Entry 6ZO2 (X-ray diffraction, 1.65 A resolution); this record covers chains AAA and CCC of the 3 polymer chains in the assembly.

[Chain AAA]
Protein: Urease subunit gamma
Organism: Sporosarcina pasteurii
Notes: EC 3.5.1.5
UniProtKB: A0A0H3YGY5 (A0A0H3YGY5_SPOPA); numbering as in UniProt (aligned over 1-100)
Sequence (100 residues; row label = number of the first residue in the row):
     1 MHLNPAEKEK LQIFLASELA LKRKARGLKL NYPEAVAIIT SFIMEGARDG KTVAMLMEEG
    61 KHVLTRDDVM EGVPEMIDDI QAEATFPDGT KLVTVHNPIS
Modified / non-standard residues: Met1 (N-carboxymethionine; CXM)

[Chain CCC]
Protein: Urease subunit alpha
Organism: Sporosarcina pasteurii
Notes: EC 3.5.1.5
UniProtKB: A0A0H3YL32 (A0A0H3YL32_SPOPA); numbering as in UniProt (aligned over 1-570)
Sequence (570 residues; numbered 1 to 570; the number before each row is that of its first residue):
     1 MKINRQQYAE SYGPTVGDQV RLADTDLWIE VEKDYTTYGD EANFGGGKVL REGMGENGTY
    61 TRTENVLDLL LTNALILDYT GIYKADIGVK DGYIVGIGKG GNPDIMDGVT PNMIVGTATE
   121 VIAAEGKIVT AGGIDTHVHF INPDQVDVAL ANGITTLFGG GTGPAEGSKA TTVTPGPWNI
   181 EKMLKSTEGL PINVGILGKG HGSSIAPIME QIDAGAAGLK IHEDWGATPA SIDRSLTVAD
   241 EADVQVAIHS DTLNEAGFLE DTLRAINGRV IHSFHVEGAG GGHAPDIMAM AGHPNVLPSS
   301 TNPTRPFTVN TIDEHLDMLM VCHHLKQNIP EDVAFADSRI RPETIAAEDI LHDLGIISMM
   361 STDALAMGRA GEMVLRTWQT ADKMKKQRGP LAEEKNGSDN FRAKRYVSKY TINPAIAQGI
   421 AHEVGSIEEG KFADLVLWEP KFFGVKADRV IKGGIIAYAQ IGDPSASIPT PQPVMGRRMY
   481 GTVGDLIHDT NITFMSKSSI QQGVPAKLGL KRRIGTVKNC RNIGKKDMKW NDVTTDIDIN
   541 PETYEVKVDG EVLTCEPVKE LPMAQRYFLF
Modified / non-standard residues: Lys220 (lysine nz-carboxylic acid; KCX); Cys322 (4,5-dimethylcatechol cysteine; QO2)
Bound ions: Ni2+ site 1: His137, His139, Lys220, Asp363 (together with hydroxide ion); Ni2+ site 2: Lys220, His249, His275 (together with hydroxide ion)
Residues lining bound ligands: hydroxide ion (OH): His137, His139, Lys220, His249, His275, Gly280, Asp363

[Interface between chain AAA and chain CCC]
Pairs across the interface (37):
  Ala6(AAA) - Ser465(CCC)
  Glu9(AAA) - Pro464(CCC)
  Glu9(AAA) - Pro473(CCC)
  Glu9(AAA) - Arg477(CCC)  salt bridge
  Lys10(AAA) - Asp463(CCC)  salt bridge
  Gln12(AAA) - Met475(CCC)
  Ile13(AAA) - Gln472(CCC)
  Ile13(AAA) - Pro473(CCC)
  Leu19(AAA) - Phe570(CCC)  hydrophobic
  Arg23(AAA) - Leu569(CCC)  hydrogen bond (side chain-backbone)
  Arg23(AAA) - Phe570(CCC)
  Asn31(AAA) - Gln565(CCC)  hydrogen bond (side chain-backbone)
  Asn31(AAA) - Arg566(CCC)
  Asn31(AAA) - Phe568(CCC)  hydrogen bond (side chain-backbone)
  Tyr32(AAA) - Phe442(CCC)  hydrophobic
  Tyr32(AAA) - Arg566(CCC)  hydrogen bond (backbone-backbone)
  Pro33(AAA) - Arg566(CCC)
  Pro33(AAA) - Tyr567(CCC)
  Pro33(AAA) - Leu569(CCC)
  Glu34(AAA) - Leu569(CCC)
  Val36(AAA) - Gln472(CCC)
  Thr40(AAA) - Gln472(CCC)
  Met70(AAA) - Gln565(CCC)
  Met70(AAA) - Arg566(CCC)
  Glu71(AAA) - Arg566(CCC)  hydrogen bond (backbone-side chain)
  Met76(AAA) - Lys441(CCC)  hydrogen bond (backbone-side chain)
  Met76(AAA) - Arg566(CCC)
  Met76(AAA) - Tyr567(CCC)  hydrophobic
  Gln81(AAA) - Ile468(CCC)
  Gln81(AAA) - Thr470(CCC)  hydrogen bond
  Gln81(AAA) - Pro471(CCC)
  Gln81(AAA) - Gln472(CCC)  hydrogen bond (backbone-backbone)
  Glu83(AAA) - Ala466(CCC)
  Glu83(AAA) - Ser467(CCC)  hydrogen bond
  Leu92(AAA) - Ser467(CCC)
  Leu92(AAA) - Ile468(CCC)  hydrophobic
  Leu92(AAA) - Pro471(CCC)  hydrophobic
Other interface residues (no listed pair), chain AAA (24 interface residues in all): Ala16, Met44, Val73, Asp78, Ala82

[Summary]
24 residues of chain AAA and 20 residues of chain CCC are in contact, with 9 hydrogen bonds and 2 salt
bridges. Polar contacts include Glu9(AAA)-Arg477(CCC), Lys10(AAA)-Asp463(CCC) and Arg23(AAA)-Leu569(CCC).
Bound to chain CCC: hydroxide ion.
Chain AAA is Urease subunit gamma and chain CCC is Urease subunit alpha, both from Sporosarcina pasteurii; the
structure, 1.65 A resolution 4,5-dimethylcatechol (4,5-dimethylbenzene-1,2-diol) inhibited Sporosarcina
pasteurii urease, was determined by X-ray diffraction together with 6ZNY, 6ZNZ, 6ZO0, 6ZO1 and 6ZO3 from the
same study.
